6NA5 - chains B and D of the 4 polymer chains in the assembly; structure by X-ray diffraction, 1.75 A resolution.

== Chain B (and D) ==
Protein: Putative crotonyl-CoA reductase
Organism: Kitasatospora setae (strain ATCC 33774 / DSM 43861 / JCM 3304 / KCC A-0304 / NBRC 14216 / KM-6054)
Notes: chain D of this document is another copy of the same molecule, construct and numbering; everything in this record applies to it too
UniProt: E4N096 (E4N096_KITSK); numbering as in UniProt (aligned over 1-443)
Amino-acid sequence (445 residues; each row starts with the number of its first residue; numbers below 1 keep their minus sign (Arg-1 is residue -1)):
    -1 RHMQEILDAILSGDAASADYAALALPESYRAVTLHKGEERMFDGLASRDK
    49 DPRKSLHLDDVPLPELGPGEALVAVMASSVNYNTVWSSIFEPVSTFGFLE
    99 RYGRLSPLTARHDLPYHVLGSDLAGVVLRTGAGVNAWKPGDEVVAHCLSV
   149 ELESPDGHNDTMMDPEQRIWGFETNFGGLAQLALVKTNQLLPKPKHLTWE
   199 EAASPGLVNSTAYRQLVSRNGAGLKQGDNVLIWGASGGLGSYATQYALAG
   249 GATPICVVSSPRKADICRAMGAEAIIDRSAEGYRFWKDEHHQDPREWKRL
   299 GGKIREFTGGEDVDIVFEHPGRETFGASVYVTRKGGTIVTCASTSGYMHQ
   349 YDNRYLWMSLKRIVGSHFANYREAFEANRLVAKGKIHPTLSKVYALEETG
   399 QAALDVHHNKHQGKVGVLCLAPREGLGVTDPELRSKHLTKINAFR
Sequence notes: expression tag (-1 to 0)
Ligand contacts: NADPH (NDP; NADPH dihydro-nicotinamide-adenine-dinucleotide phosphate): Tyr80, Trp84, Leu205, Val206, Thr209, Trp231, Gly232, Ser234, Gly235, Gly236, Leu237, Gly238, Val255, Val256, Ser257, Lys261, Arg276, His317, Pro318, Glu321, Thr322, Cys339, Ala340, Thr342, Ser343, Ser364, His365, Phe366, Asn407, Gln410, Gly411
What the authors report for this chain:
  - mutagenesis - E151D, E151D/N157E/N218E (100-fold), N157E, N218E, K296A/R303A/Y328F: decreased catalytic activity
  - mutagenesis - Q165A (2-3-fold), K332A: decreased catalytic activity on crotonyl-CoA
  - mutagenesis - Q165A (4-fold): decreased catalytic activity on crotonyl-pantetheine

== Interface between chain B and chain D ==
Contacting residue pairs (34; chain B residue first):
  Tyr211(B) with Lys223(D)
  Val215(B) with Gln224(D)
  Arg217(B) with Ala220(D), hydrogen bond (side chain-backbone); Gly221(D), hydrogen bond (side chain-backbone)
  Ala220(B) with Arg217(D), hydrogen bond (backbone-side chain)
  Gly221(B) with Arg217(D), hydrogen bond (backbone-side chain)
  Lys223(B) with Tyr211(D); Glu374(D)
  Gln224(B) with Val215(D); Tyr244(D), hydrogen bond (side chain-backbone); Ala247(D); Gly248(D)
  Gly225(B) with Arg377(D), hydrogen bond (backbone-side chain); Leu378(D)
  Asn227(B) with Arg377(D)
  Tyr244(B) with Gln224(D), hydrogen bond (backbone-side chain)
  Ala247(B) with Gln224(D); Ala247(D); Gly248(D); Gly249(D), hydrogen bond (backbone-backbone)
  Gly248(B) with Gln224(D); Ala247(D); Gly248(D)
  Gly249(B) with Ala247(D), hydrogen bond (backbone-backbone)
  Glu309(B) with Arg377(D), salt bridge
  Arg331(B) with Arg370(D)
  Arg370(B) with Arg331(D)
  Glu374(B) with Lys223(D)
  Arg377(B) with Gly225(D), hydrogen bond (side chain-backbone); Asn227(D); Glu309(D), salt bridge
  Leu378(B) with Gly225(D)
  Lys381(B) with Thr306(D); Glu309(D), salt bridge
Also at the interface, not in a pair above, chain B (23 interface residues in all): Leu222, Thr306, Ile384
Also at the interface, not in a pair above, chain D (23 interface residues in all): Leu222, Lys381, Ile384

== Summary ==
Chain B and chain D each contribute 23 residues to their interface, with 10 hydrogen bonds and 3 salt bridges.
Polar pairs include Glu309(B)-Arg377(D), Lys381(B)-Glu309(D) and Arg217(B)-Ala220(D). From the paper: E151D,
E151D/N157E/N218E and N157E of chain B, among others, reduce catalytic activity; Q165A and K332A of chain B
reduce catalytic activity on crotonyl-CoA; 7 substitutions were tested in all.
Chain B and chain D are both Putative crotonyl-CoA reductase (Kitasatospora setae (strain ATCC 33774 / DSM
43861 / JCM 3304 / KCC A-0304 / NBRC 14216 / KM-6054)); the structure, Crystal Structure of ECR in complex
with NADP+, was determined by X-ray diffraction (same publication as 6NA4, 6NA3 and 6NA6).
